PDB entry 5BMV | X-ray diffraction, 2.50 A resolution | chains C and E of the 6 polymer chains in the assembly

Chain C:
Name: Tubulin alpha-1B chain
Organism: Bos taurus
UniProtKB: P81947 (TBA1B_BOVIN); numbering as in UniProt (aligned over 1-451)
Chain sequence (451 residues; row label = number of the first residue in the row):
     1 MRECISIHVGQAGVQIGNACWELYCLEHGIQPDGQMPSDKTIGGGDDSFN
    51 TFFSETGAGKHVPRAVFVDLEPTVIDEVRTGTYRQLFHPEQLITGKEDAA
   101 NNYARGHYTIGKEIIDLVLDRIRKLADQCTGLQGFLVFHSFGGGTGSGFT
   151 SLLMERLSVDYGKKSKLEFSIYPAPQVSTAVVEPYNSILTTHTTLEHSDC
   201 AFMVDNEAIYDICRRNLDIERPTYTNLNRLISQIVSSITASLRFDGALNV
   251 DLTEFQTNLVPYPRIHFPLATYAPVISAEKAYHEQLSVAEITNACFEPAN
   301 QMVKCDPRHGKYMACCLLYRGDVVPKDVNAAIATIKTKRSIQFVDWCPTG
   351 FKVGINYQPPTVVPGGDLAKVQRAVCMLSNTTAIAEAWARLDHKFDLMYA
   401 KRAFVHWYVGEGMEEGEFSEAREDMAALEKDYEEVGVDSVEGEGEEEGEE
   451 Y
Disordered / not traced: 441-451
Metal / ion sites: Ca2+: D39, T41, G44, E55
Ligand contacts:
  - GTP: G10, Q11, A12, Q15, I16, D69, E71, D98, A99, A100, N101, S140, G142, G143, G144, T145, G146, I171, P173, V177, S178, T179, E183, N206, Y224, L227, N228, I231
  - vinblastine (VLB; (2alpha,2'beta,3beta,4alpha,5beta)-vincaleukoblastine): L248, P325, K326, V328, N329, I332, A333, K336, F351, V353, I355
Reported in the primary citation:
  - binding site for vinblastine: N329

Chain E:
Name: Stathmin-4
Organism: Rattus norvegicus
UniProtKB: P63043 (STMN4_RAT); residues 5-145 here correspond to UniProt positions 49-189 (UniProt number = residue number + 44)
Chain sequence (143 residues; numbered 3 to 145; the number before each row is that of its first residue):
     3 MADMEVIELNKCTSGQSFEVILKPPSFDGVPEFNASLPRRRDPSLEEIQK
    53 KLEAAEERRKYQEAELLKHLAEKREHEREVIQKAIEENNNFIKMAKEKLA
   103 QKMESNKENREAHLAAMLERLQEKDKHAEEVRKNKELKEEASR
Disordered / not traced: 3-5, 29-43, 144-145
Construct notes: expression tag (3-4)
UniProt features mapped onto this chain:
  - modified residue: S46 (Phosphoserine)

Chain C / chain E interface:
Contacting residue pairs (31):
  H107(C) - K104(E)
  H107(C) - M105(E)
  Y108(C) - K104(E)
  Y108(C) - M105(E)  hydrophobic
  Y108(C) - N108(E)
  T109(C) - R112(E)
  K112(C) - M105(E)
  L152(C) - M105(E)  hydrophobic
  E155(C) - L101(E)
  E155(C) - K104(E)  salt bridge
  R156(C) - L101(E)
  S158(C) - F93(E)
  S158(C) - I94(E)
  V159(C) - I94(E)
  V159(C) - K98(E)
  G162(C) - I94(E)
  K163(C) - N90(E)
  K163(C) - F93(E)
  T193(C) - K104(E)
  E196(C) - F93(E)
  H197(C) - F93(E)
  V409(C) - H115(E)
  G410(C) - R112(E)
  E411(C) - N108(E)  hydrogen bond (backbone-side chain)
  E411(C) - R112(E)  salt bridge
  G412(C) - N108(E)
  G412(C) - N111(E)  hydrogen bond (backbone-side chain)
  G412(C) - R112(E)
  M413(C) - N108(E)
  E414(C) - S107(E)
  E414(C) - N111(E)  hydrogen bond
Also at the interface, not in a pair above, chain E (13 interface residues in all): A97

Summary:
The interface between chain C and chain E involves 20 residues on one side and 13 on the other; the contacts
include 3 hydrogen bonds and 2 salt bridges. Polar contacts include E155(C)-K104(E), E411(C)-R112(E) and
E411(C)-N108(E). Bound to chain C: GTP and vinblastine. The paper reports a binding site for vinblastine at
N329(C).
Chain C is Tubulin alpha-1B chain (Bos taurus) and chain E is Stathmin-4 (Rattus norvegicus); the structure,
CRYSTAL STRUCTURE OF TUBULIN-STATHMIN-TTL-Vinblastine COMPLEX, was determined by X-ray diffraction (same
publication as 4ZHQ, 4ZI7 and 4ZOL).
